7ASG - chain A; structure by X-ray diffraction, 2.00 A resolution.

# Chain A
Molecule: Transforming growth factor-beta-induced protein ig-h3
Source organism: Homo sapiens
Reference sequence: Q15582 (BGH3_HUMAN); residues 45-632 here = UniProt positions 45-632
Chain sequence (594 residues; each row starts with the number of its first residue):
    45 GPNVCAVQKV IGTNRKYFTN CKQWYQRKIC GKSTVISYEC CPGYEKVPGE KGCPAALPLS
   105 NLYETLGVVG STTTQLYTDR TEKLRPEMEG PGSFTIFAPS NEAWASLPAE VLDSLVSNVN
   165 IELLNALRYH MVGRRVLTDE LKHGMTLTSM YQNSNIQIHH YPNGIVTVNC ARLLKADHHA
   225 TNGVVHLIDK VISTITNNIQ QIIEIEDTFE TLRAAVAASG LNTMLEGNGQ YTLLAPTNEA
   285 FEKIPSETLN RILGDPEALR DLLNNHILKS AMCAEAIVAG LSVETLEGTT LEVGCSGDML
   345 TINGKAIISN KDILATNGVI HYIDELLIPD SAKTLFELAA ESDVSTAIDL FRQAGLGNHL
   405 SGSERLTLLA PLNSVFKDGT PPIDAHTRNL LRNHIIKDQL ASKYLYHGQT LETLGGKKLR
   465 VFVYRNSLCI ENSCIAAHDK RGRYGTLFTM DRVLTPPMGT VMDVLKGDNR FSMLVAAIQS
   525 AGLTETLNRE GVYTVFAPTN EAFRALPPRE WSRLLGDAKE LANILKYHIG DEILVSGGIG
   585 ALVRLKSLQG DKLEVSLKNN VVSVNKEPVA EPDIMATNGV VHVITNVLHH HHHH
Disordered / not traced: 45, 638
Construct notes: engineered mutation Trp-555 (Arg in Q15582); expression tag (633-638)
Disulfide bonds: Cys-49/Cys-85, Cys-74/Cys-339, Cys-84/Cys-97, Cys-214/Cys-317, Cys-473/Cys-478
Reported in the primary citation:
  - self-association interface (contacts with another copy of this molecule); pairs are residue here / residue on that copy: Leu-120/Trp-555 (hydrophobic contact), Tyr-121/Trp-555 (hydrophobic contact), Arg-124/Trp-555 (cation-pi contact), Arg-124/Leu-550 (hydrogen bond), Arg-124/Phe-547 (hydrogen bond), Val-163/Trp-555 (hydrophobic contact), Leu-167/Trp-555 (hydrophobic contact), Trp-555
  - contacts within the chain: Phe-547/Trp-555 (hydrophobic contact), Leu-550/Trp-555 (hydrophobic contact), Trp-555/Leu-558 (hydrophobic contact), Trp-555/Leu-559 (hydrophobic contact)
  - disease-associated variants - R555W: unchanged stability in response to trypsin

# Summary
From the paper: R555W leaves stability in response to trypsin unchanged; a self-association interface
involving Leu-120, Tyr-121 and Arg-124 among others.
Chain A is Transforming growth factor-beta-induced protein ig-h3 (Homo sapiens); the structure, TGFBIp mutant
R555W, was determined by X-ray diffraction, deposited together with 7AS7 and 7ASC.
